1O71 - chain A; structure by X-ray diffraction, 2.26 A resolution.

[Chain A]
Name: Sticholysin II
From: Stoichactis helianthus
UniProtKB: P07845 (CYT2_STOHE); residue numbers follow UniProt; this construct covers 1-175
Chain sequence (175 residues; row label = number of the first residue in the row):
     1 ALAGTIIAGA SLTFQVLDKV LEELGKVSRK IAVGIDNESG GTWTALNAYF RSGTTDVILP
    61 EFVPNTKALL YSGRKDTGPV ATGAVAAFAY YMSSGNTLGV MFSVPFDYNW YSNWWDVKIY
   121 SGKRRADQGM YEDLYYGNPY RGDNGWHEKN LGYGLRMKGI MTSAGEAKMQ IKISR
Curated features (UniProtKB/Swiss-Prot):
  - region: Ala1 to Ala10 (Plays an important role in the hemolytic activity), Gly9 to Ser28 (N-terminal region), Ser103 to Lys118 (Trp-rich region, which is important for the binding to lipid membrane)
  - motif: Arg141 to Asp143 (Cell attachment site, crucial for protein stability)
  - binding site (phosphocholine): Ser52, Val85, Ser103, Pro105, Tyr131, Tyr135, Tyr136
  - site (Important in the initial contact with the lipid membrane): Trp110, Tyr111
  - mutagenesis: Lys19 (K19E: Reduction of hemolytic activity), Phe106 (F106L: Reduction of hemolytic activity), Tyr111 (Y111N: Reduction of hemolytic activity), Arg141 to Asp143 (Loss of solubility), Gly142 (G142A: Potent decrease in hemolysis. The mutant retains the ability to bind to a membrane, but its oligomerization behavior is altered)

[In short]
Curated annotation (UniProt) lists 7 phosphocholine-binding residues and 6 mutagenesis sites.
Chain A is Sticholysin II (Stoichactis helianthus); the structure, Crystal structure of the water-soluble
state of the pore-forming cytolysin Sticholysin II complexed with glycerol, was determined by X-ray
diffraction together with 1GWY and 1O72 from the same study.
